Entry 5FIC (X-ray diffraction, 2.80 A resolution); this record covers chain A.

== Chain A ==
Name: Sphingomyelin phosphodiesterase
Organism: Mus musculus
Notes: EC 3.1.4.12
UniProt: Q04519 (ASM_MOUSE); residue numbers follow UniProt; this construct covers 84-611
Sequence (538 residues; each row starts with the number of its first residue):
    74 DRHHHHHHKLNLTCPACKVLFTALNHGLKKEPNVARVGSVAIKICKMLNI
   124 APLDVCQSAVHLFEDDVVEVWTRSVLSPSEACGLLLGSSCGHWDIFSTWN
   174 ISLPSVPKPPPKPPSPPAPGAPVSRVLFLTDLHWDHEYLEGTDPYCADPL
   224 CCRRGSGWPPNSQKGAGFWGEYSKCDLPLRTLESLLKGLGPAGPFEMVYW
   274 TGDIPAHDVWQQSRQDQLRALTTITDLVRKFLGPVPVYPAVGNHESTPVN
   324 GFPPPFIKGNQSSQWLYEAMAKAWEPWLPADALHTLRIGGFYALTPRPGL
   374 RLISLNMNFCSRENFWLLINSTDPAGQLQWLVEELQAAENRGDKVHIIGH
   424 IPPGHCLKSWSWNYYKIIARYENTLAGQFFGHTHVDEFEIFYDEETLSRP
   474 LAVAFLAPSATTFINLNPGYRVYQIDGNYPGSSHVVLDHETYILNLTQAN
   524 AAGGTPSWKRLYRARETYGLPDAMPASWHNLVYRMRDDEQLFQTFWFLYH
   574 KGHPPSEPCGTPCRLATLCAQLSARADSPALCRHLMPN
Disordered / not traced: 74-83, 611
Disulfides: Cys-87/Cys-163, Cys-90/Cys-155, Cys-118/Cys-129, Cys-219/Cys-224, Cys-225/Cys-248, Cys-383/Cys-429, Cys-582/Cys-586, Cys-592/Cys-605
Covalently attached groups: glycan linked to Asn-393; N-acetylglucosamine (NAG) linked to Asn-518
Differences from the reference sequence: expression tag (74-83)
Ion coordination: Zn2+ site 1: Asp-204, His-206, Asp-276, His-457 (together with phosphate ion); Zn2+ site 2: Asp-276, Asn-316, His-423, His-455 (together with phosphate ion)
Residues lining bound ligands: octadecylphosphonic acid (6E0): Leu-93, Phe-94, Ala-96, Leu-97, His-99, Gly-100, Leu-101, Val-110, Leu-149
Curated features (UniProtKB/Swiss-Prot):
  - binding site (Zn(2+)): Asp-204, His-206, Asp-276, Asn-316, His-423, His-455, His-457
  - site: Asp-249, Leu-250 (Cleavage)
  - modified residue: Ser-506 (Phosphoserine)
  - glycosylation (N-linked (GlcNAc...) asparagine): Asn-84, Asn-173, Asn-333, Asn-393, Asn-518, Asn-611
From the paper describing this entry:
  - catalytic residues: His-280, His-317
  - catalytic residues: Asp-249 (proposed by the authors, not directly observed)
  - mutagenesis - H280A: abolished catalytic activity on bNPP
  - mutagenesis - H317A: decreased catalytic activity on bNPP
  - mutagenesis - H280A, H317A: abolished catalytic activity on liposomes
  - mutagenesis - V128E, V143R: decreased catalytic activity

== In short ==
Ligands of chain A: octadecylphosphonic acid. N-acetylglucosamine is covalently linked to Asn-518. Asp-204,
His-206, Asp-276 and His-457 form the Zn2+ site 1. From UniProt: 7 Zn2+-binding residues. From the paper:
catalytic residues His-280, His-317 and Asp-249; H280A and H317A abolish catalytic activity on liposomes; 4
substitutions were tested in all.
Chain A is Sphingomyelin phosphodiesterase (Mus musculus); the structure, Open form of murine Acid
Sphingomyelinase in presence of lipid, was determined by X-ray diffraction, deposited together with 5FI9, 5FIB
and 5HQN.
